PDB entry 4J0Q | X-ray diffraction, 2.29 A resolution | chain A

# Chain A
Protein: Elongation factor Tu-A
Source organism: Pseudomonas putida
UniProtKB: Q88QP8 (EFTU1_PSEPK); numbering as in UniProt (aligned over 1-397)
Sequence (433 residues; numbered -35 to 397; the number before each row is that of its first residue; numbers below 1 keep their minus sign (Met-35 is residue -35)):
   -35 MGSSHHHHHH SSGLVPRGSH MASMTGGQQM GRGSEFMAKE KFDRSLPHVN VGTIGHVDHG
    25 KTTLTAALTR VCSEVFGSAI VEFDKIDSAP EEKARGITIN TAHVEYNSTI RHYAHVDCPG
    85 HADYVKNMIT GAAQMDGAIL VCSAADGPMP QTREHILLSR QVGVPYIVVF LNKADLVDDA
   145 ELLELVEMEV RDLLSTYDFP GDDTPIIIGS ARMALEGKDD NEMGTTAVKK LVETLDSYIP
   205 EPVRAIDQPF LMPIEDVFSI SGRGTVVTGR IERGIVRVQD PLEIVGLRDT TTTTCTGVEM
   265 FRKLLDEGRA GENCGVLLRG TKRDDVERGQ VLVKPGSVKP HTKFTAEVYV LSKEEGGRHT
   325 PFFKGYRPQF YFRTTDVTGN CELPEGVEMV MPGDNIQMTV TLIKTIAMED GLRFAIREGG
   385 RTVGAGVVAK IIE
Disordered / not traced: -35 to 8, 44-59
Construct notes: expression tag (-35 to 0)
Metal / ion sites: Mg2+: Thr26 (together with GDP)
Residues lining bound ligands: GDP (guanosine-5'-diphosphate): His20, Val21, Asp22, His23, Gly24, Lys25, Thr26, Thr27, Asn136, Lys137, Asp139, Leu140, Ser174, Ala175, Arg176
Swiss-Prot annotation at these positions:
  - region: Gly19 to Thr26 (G1), Gly60 to Asn64 (G2), Asp81 to Gly84 (G3), Asn136 to Asp139 (G4), Ser174 to Arg176 (G5)
  - binding site (GTP): Gly19 to Thr26, Asp81 to His85, Asn136 to Asp139
  - binding site (Mg(2+)): Thr26
Reported in the primary citation:
  - conformationally variable residues (order/disorder transition): Phe40 to Thr62
  - post-translational modification sites: Pro54

# Summary
Bound to chain A: GDP. From UniProt: 17 GTP-binding residues and Mg2+-binding residue Thr26. The paper reports
a modification site at Pro54; conformational variability at Phe40.
Chain A is Elongation factor Tu-A (Pseudomonas putida); the structure, Crystal structure of Pseudomonas putida
elongation factor Tu (EF-Tu), was determined by X-ray diffraction together with 4J25 and 4IW3 from the same
study.
